PDB entry 6QG1 | electron microscopy, 4.25 A resolution (low resolution: residue-level contacts below are approximate; hydrogen-bond / salt-bridge calls are withheld) | chains B and H of the 16 polymer chains in the assembly

Chain B:
Name: Translation initiation factor eIF-2B subunit alpha
Source organism: Saccharomyces cerevisiae (strain ATCC 204508 / S288c)
UniProt: P14741 (EI2BA_YEAST); numbering as in UniProt (aligned over 1-305)
Sequence (305 residues; row label = number of the first residue in the row):
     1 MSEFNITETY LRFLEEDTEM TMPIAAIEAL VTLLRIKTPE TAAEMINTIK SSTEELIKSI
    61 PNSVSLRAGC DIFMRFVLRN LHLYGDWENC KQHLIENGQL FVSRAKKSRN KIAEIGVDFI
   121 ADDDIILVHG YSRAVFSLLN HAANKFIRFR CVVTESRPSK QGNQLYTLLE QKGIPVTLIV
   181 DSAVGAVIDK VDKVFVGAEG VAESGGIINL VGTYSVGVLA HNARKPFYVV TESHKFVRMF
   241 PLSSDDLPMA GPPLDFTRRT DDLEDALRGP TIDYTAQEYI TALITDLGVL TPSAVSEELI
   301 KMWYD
Unresolved in the structure: 1-3

Chain H:
Name: Translation initiation factor eIF-2B subunit delta
Source organism: Saccharomyces cerevisiae (strain ATCC 204508 / S288c)
UniProt: P12754 (EI2BD_YEAST); residues 1-651 here = UniProt positions 1-651
Sequence (651 residues; numbered 1 to 651; the number before each row is that of its first residue):
     1 MSESEAKSRS ATPPSKAKQA TPTTTAAANG EKKLTNKELK ELKKQEKAAK RAAMKQANGI
    61 SIEQQQQQAQ MKKEKKQLQR EQQQKREQKQ KNANKKKQNE RNVKKSTLFG HLETTEERRA
   121 TILALTSAVS SPKTSRITAA GLMVPVVASA LSGSNVLTAS SLMPVGPNAS STVSASAPAS
   181 TTTTLPASSA ALSAGTSSAS TNTPTAIQQE IASSNASDVA KTLASISLEA GEFNVIPGIS
   241 SVIPTVLEQS FDNSSLISSV KELLLNKDLI HPSILLLTSH LAHYKIVGSI PRCIAMLEVF
   301 QIVIKDYQTP KGTTLSRNLT SYLSHQIDLL KKARPLSVTM GNAIRWLKQE ISLIDPSTPD
   361 KAAKKDLCEK IGQFAKEKIE LADQLIIDNA STQIEESTTI VTYGSSKVLT ELLLHNAISL
   421 KKNIKVIVVD SRPLFEGRKM AETLRNAGVN VMYALITSLD TIFNMDVDYV FLGAHSILSN
   481 GFLYSRAGTA MLAMSAKRRN IPVLVCCESL KFSQRVQLDS VTFNELADPN DLVNIDYENP
   541 VERRGNKGAL LNQFIKERKF EKKKLAMENK PKGNKIGGKK GSEGESKDAS NEEDSNSKNI
   601 LDGWQELPSL NIVNILYDLT PPEYIKKVIT EFGALPPSSV PVILREYKGS A
Unresolved in the structure: 1-236, 258, 465, 594-651

Chain B / chain H interface:
Contacting residue pairs (26; chain B residue first):
  Glu-203(B) / Glu-585(H)
  Ser-204(B) / Ser-582(H)
  Ser-204(B) / Glu-585(H)
  Arg-238(B) / Gly-578(H)
  Phe-240(B) / Lys-572(H)
  Phe-240(B) / Gly-573(H)
  Phe-240(B) / Lys-580(H)
  Phe-240(B) / Gly-581(H)
  Phe-240(B) / Ser-582(H)
  Leu-242(B) / Gln-393(H)
  Leu-242(B) / Tyr-469(H)
  Leu-242(B) / Pro-502(H)
  Leu-242(B) / Leu-504(H)
  Leu-242(B) / Lys-572(H)
  Ser-243(B) / Pro-502(H)
  Ser-244(B) / Lys-572(H)
  Asp-246(B) / Glu-395(H)
  Gln-277(B) / Ser-582(H)
  Ser-293(B) / Gly-584(H)
  Ser-293(B) / Glu-585(H)
  Ser-293(B) / Asp-588(H)
  Ser-296(B) / Glu-585(H)
  Ser-296(B) / Asp-588(H)
  Glu-297(B) / Asp-588(H)
  Ile-300(B) / Asp-588(H)
  Asp-305(B) / Gly-578(H)
Interface residues without a listed pair, chain B (15 interface residues in all): Gly-205
Interface residues without a listed pair, chain H (17 interface residues in all): Asn-500, Lys-579, Glu-592

Overview:
15 residues of chain B face 17 of chain H across their interface.
Here chain B is Translation initiation factor eIF-2B subunit alpha and chain H is Translation initiation
factor eIF-2B subunit delta, both from Saccharomyces cerevisiae (strain ATCC 204508 / S288c). Entry 6QG1
(Structure of eIF2B-eIF2 (phosphorylated at Ser51) complex (model 2)) was determined by electron microscopy,
deposited together with 6QG0, 6QG2, 6QG3, 6QG5 and 6QG6.
